PDB entry 5S5N | X-ray diffraction, 2.90 A resolution | chains A and E of the 6 polymer chains in the assembly

Chain A:
Protein: Tubulin alpha-1B chain
Source organism: Bos taurus
UniProt: P81947 (TBA1B_BOVIN); numbering as in UniProt (aligned over 1-451)
Amino-acid sequence (451 residues; numbered 1 to 451; the number before each row is that of its first residue):
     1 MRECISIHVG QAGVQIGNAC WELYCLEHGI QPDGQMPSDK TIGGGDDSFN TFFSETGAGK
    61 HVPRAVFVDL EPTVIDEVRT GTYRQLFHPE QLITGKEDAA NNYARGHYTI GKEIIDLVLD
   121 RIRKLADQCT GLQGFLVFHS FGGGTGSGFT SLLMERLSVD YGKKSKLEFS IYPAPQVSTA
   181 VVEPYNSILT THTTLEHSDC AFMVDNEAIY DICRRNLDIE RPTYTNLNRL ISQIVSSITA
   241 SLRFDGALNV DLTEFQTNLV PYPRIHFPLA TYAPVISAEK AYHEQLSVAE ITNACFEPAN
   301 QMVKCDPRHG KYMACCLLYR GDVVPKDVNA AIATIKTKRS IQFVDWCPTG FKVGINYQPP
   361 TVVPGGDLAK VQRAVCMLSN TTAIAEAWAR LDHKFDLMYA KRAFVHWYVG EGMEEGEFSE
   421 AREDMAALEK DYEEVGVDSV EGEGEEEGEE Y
Not modelled in the structure: 439-451
Metal / ion sites: Ca2+: Asp39, Thr41, Gly44, Glu55
Residues lining bound ligands: GTP (guanosine-5'-triphosphate): Gly10, Gln11, Ala12, Gln15, Ile16, Asp69, Asp98, Ala99, Ala100, Asn101, Ser140, Gly142, Gly143, Gly144, Thr145, Gly146, Ile171, Val177, Ser178, Glu183, Asn206, Tyr224, Leu227, Asn228, Ile231

Chain E:
Protein: Stathmin-4
Source organism: Rattus norvegicus
UniProt: P63043 (STMN4_RAT); residues 5-145 here correspond to UniProt positions 49-189 (UniProt number = residue number + 44)
Amino-acid sequence (143 residues; numbered 3 to 145; the number before each row is that of its first residue):
     3 MADMEVIELN KCTSGQSFEV ILKPPSFDGV PEFNASLPRR RDPSLEEIQK KLEAAEERRK
    63 YQEAELLKHL AEKREHEREV IQKAIEENNN FIKMAKEKLA QKMESNKENR EAHLAAMLER
   123 LQEKDKHAEE VRKNKELKEE ASR
Not modelled in the structure: 3-5, 28-43, 144-145
Sequence notes: initiating methionine (3); expression tag (4)
UniProt features mapped onto this chain:
  - modified residue: Ser46 (Phosphoserine)

Interface between chain A and chain E:
Pairs across the interface (57):
  Tyr108(A) with Ala57(E), hydrophobic; Arg61(E)
  Thr109(A) with Arg61(E)
  Lys112(A) with Leu54(E); Glu58(E), salt bridge
  Glu155(A) with Ile50(E)
  Arg156(A) with Leu47(E); Gln51(E)
  Ser158(A) with Asp44(E)
  Val159(A) with Pro45(E); Leu47(E), hydrophobic
  Glu196(A) with Asp44(E)
  His197(A) with Asp44(E), salt bridge; Pro45(E)
  Asp245(A) with Cys14(E); Ser16(E), hydrogen bond (backbone-side chain)
  Ala247(A) with Asn12(E); Ser19(E)
  Leu248(A) with Ser19(E)
  Pro325(A) with Gln18(E); Phe20(E), hydrophobic
  Asn329(A) with Met6(E); Val8(E); Phe20(E)
  Lys336(A) with Leu24(E)
  Asp345(A) with Pro27(E)
  Cys347(A) with Pro27(E)
  Pro348(A) with Lys25(E); Pro27(E)
  Thr349(A) with Ile23(E); Leu24(E), hydrogen bond (backbone-backbone); Lys25(E), hydrogen bond (backbone-backbone)
  Gly350(A) with Val22(E)
  Phe351(A) with Glu21(E); Val22(E), hydrogen bond (backbone-backbone); Leu24(E), hydrophobic
  Lys352(A) with Phe20(E); Glu21(E), salt bridge
  Val353(A) with Ser19(E); Phe20(E), hydrogen bond (backbone-backbone)
  Gly354(A) with Gln18(E); Ser19(E)
  Ile355(A) with Gly17(E); Gln18(E), hydrogen bond (backbone-backbone)
  Asn356(A) with Ser16(E)
  Tyr357(A) with Thr15(E); Ser16(E), hydrogen bond (backbone-backbone); Gly17(E); Gln18(E), hydrogen bond
  Val409(A) with Gln64(E), hydrogen bond (backbone-side chain)
  Gly410(A) with Arg61(E); Gln64(E)
  Glu411(A) with Arg61(E), hydrogen bond (backbone-side chain)
  Gly412(A) with Ala57(E); Arg60(E), hydrogen bond (backbone-side chain); Arg61(E)
  Glu414(A) with Arg60(E), salt bridge
Also at the interface, not in a pair above, chain A (39 interface residues in all): His107, Glu113, Leu152, Gly246, Val328, Ile332, Trp346
Also at the interface, not in a pair above, chain E (31 interface residues in all): Pro26, Ser46, Lys53, Glu55

Overview:
39 residues of chain A and 31 residues of chain E are in contact; the contacts include 11 hydrogen bonds and 4
salt bridges. Among the polar pairs are Lys112(A)-Glu58(E), His197(A)-Asp44(E) and Lys352(A)-Glu21(E). Ligands
of chain A: GTP. Asp39(A), Thr41(A), Gly44(A) and Glu55(A) coordinate Ca2+.
Chain A is Tubulin alpha-1B chain (Bos taurus) and chain E is Stathmin-4 (Rattus norvegicus); the structure,
Tubulin-Z165170770-complex, was determined by X-ray diffraction, deposited together with 5S4L, 5S4M, 5S4N,
5S4O, 5S4P, 5S4Q and 52 further entries.
